8HKC - chains G and E of the 7 polymer chains in the assembly; structure by electron microscopy, 2.49 A resolution.

Chain G:
Molecule: 54-nt DNA strand
From: Escherichia coli
Sequence (54 nucleotides; each row starts with the number of its first residue):
     1 CCCCCTTGAA GACGTGGTTT ACGACCCCAT TTAGTAGTCA ACCGCAGTGA GTGG
Disordered / not traced: 30-41

Chain E:
Name: RNA polymerase sigma factor RpoH
From: Escherichia coli K-12
Reference sequence: P0AGB3 (RPOH_ECOLI); residue numbers follow UniProt; this construct covers 1-284
Sequence (284 residues; numbered 1 to 284; the number before each row is that of its first residue):
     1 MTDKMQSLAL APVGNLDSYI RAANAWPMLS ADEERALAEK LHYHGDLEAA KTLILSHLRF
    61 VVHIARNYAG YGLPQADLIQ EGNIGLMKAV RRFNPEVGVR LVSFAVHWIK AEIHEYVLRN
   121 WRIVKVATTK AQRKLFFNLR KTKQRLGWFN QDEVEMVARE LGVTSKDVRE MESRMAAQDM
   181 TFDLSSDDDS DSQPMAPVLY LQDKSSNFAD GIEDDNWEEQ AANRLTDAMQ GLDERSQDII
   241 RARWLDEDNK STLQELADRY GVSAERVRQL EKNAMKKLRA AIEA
Disordered / not traced: 1-8, 184-197
Swiss-Prot annotation at these positions:
  - DNA-binding region: Leu253 to Lys272 (H-T-H motif)
  - motif: Asp77 to Gln80 (Interaction with polymerase core subunit RpoC)
  - mutagenesis: Gln80 (Q80N/R: Decrease in activity. Exhibits reduced affinity for core RNAP)
Reported in the primary citation:
  - binding site for the 54-nt DNA strand: Lys130, Glu265, Arg268
  - binding site for the 54-nt DNA strand (chain G): Asn94, Val97, Phe104, His107, Trp108, Thr128, Arg266
  - mutagenesis - T128A, K130A, L253A, E265A, R266A, R268A: decreased catalytic activity
  - post-translational modification sites: Tyr260 (citing earlier work)

Chain G / chain E interface:
Pairs across the interface (23; chain G residue first):
  DC2(G) - Arg266(E)  hydrogen bond to the phosphate
  DC3(G) - Arg235(E)  salt bridge to the phosphate
  DC3(G) - Arg266(E)  salt bridge to the phosphate
  DC3(G) - Gln269(E)  base contact
  DC4(G) - Gly261(E)  phosphate contact
  DC4(G) - Val262(E)  phosphate contact
  DC4(G) - Ser263(E)  hydrogen bond to the phosphate
  DC4(G) - Arg266(E)  phosphate contact
  DC5(G) - Ser263(E)  phosphate contact
  DG23(G) - Thr128(E)  hydrogen bond to the phosphate
  DG23(G) - Thr129(E)  phosphate contact
  DC25(G) - Arg119(E)  salt bridge to the phosphate
  DC27(G) - Arg92(E)  salt bridge to the phosphate
  DC27(G) - Trp108(E)  phosphate contact
  DC28(G) - His107(E)  sugar contact
  DC28(G) - Trp108(E)  base contact
  DC28(G) - Ala111(E)  base contact
  DA29(G) - Arg92(E)  hydrogen bond to the base
  DA29(G) - Asn94(E)  base contact
  DA29(G) - Val97(E)  base contact
  DA29(G) - Val99(E)  sugar contact
  DA29(G) - Phe104(E)  stacking on the base
  DA29(G) - His107(E)  salt bridge to the phosphate
Interface residues without a listed pair, chain G (11 interface residues in all): DC22, DA24
Interface residues without a listed pair, chain E (20 interface residues in all): Phe93, Lys125, Glu265

Summary:
11 residues of chain G and 20 residues of chain E are in contact; the contacts include 4 hydrogen bonds, 5
salt bridges and 1 aromatic stacking contact. Polar pairs include DA29(G)-Arg92(E), DC2(G)-Arg266(E) and
DC4(G)-Ser263(E). The paper reports a binding site for the 54-nt DNA strand (chain G) at Asn94(E), Val97(E)
and Phe104(E) among others; T128A, K130A and L253A of chain E, among others, reduce catalytic activity; 6
substitutions were tested in all.
Here chain G is a 54-nt DNA strand (Escherichia coli) and chain E is RNA polymerase sigma factor RpoH
(Escherichia coli K-12). Entry 8HKC (Cryo-EM structure of E. coli RNAP sigma32 complex) was determined by
electron microscopy.
